PDB entry 9UFR | X-ray diffraction, 1.90 A resolution | chain A

# Chain A
Protein: asparaginase
Organism: Thermococcus sibiricus
Notes: EC 3.5.1.1
UniProt: A0A101ELE3 (A0A101ELE3_9EURY); residue numbers follow UniProt; this construct covers 1-331
Amino-acid sequence (331 residues; row label = number of the first residue in the row):
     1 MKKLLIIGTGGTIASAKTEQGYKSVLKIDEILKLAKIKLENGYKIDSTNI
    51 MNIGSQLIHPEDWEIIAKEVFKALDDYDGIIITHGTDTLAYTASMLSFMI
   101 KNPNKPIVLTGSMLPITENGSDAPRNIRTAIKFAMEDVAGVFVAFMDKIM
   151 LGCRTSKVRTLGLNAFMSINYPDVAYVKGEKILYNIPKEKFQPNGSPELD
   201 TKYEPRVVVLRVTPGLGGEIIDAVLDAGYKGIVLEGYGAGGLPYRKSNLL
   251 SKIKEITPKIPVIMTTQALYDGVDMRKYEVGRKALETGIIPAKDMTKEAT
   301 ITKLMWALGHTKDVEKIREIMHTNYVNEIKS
Disordered / not traced: 52-53
Differences from the reference sequence: engineered mutation G54 (Asp in A0A101ELE3), Q56 (Thr in A0A101ELE3)
Ligand contacts: glycine (GLY): K3, D75, D76, Y77, D78, K105
What the authors report for this chain:
  - contacts within the chain: S55-D62 (water-mediated contact), S15-Q56 (hydrogen bond)
  - conformationally variable residues (loop rearrangement, order/disorder transition): M51 to L57
  - mutagenesis - D54G/T56Q: increased catalytic activity on L-asparagine
  - mutagenesis - D54G/T56Q: decreased binding to L-asparagine

# Summary
Bound to chain A: glycine. The paper reports that D54G/T56Q increase catalytic activity on L-asparagine;
conformational variability at M51.
Chain A is asparaginase (Thermococcus sibiricus); the structure, Crystal structure of L-asparaginase from
Thermococcus Sibiricus double mutation D54G/T56Q, was determined by X-ray diffraction (same publication as
9UFQ).
